PDB entry 7K3J | X-ray diffraction, 2.50 A resolution | chains B and G of the 6 polymer chains in the assembly

# Chain B
Molecule: Protein panoramix
Organism: Drosophila melanogaster
UniProt: Q9W2H9 (PANX_DROME); numbering as in UniProt (aligned over 455-480)
Amino-acid sequence (27 residues; numbered 454 to 480; the number before each row is that of its first residue):
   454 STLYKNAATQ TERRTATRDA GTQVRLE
Unresolved in the structure: 479-480
Sequence notes: expression tag (454)

# Chain G
Molecule: Dynein light chain 1, cytoplasmic
Organism: Drosophila melanogaster
UniProt: Q24117 (DYL1_DROME); residue numbers follow UniProt; this construct covers 1-89
Amino-acid sequence (89 residues; row label = number of the first residue in the row):
     1 MSDRKAVIKN ADMSEEMQQD AVDCATQALE KYNIEKDIAA YIKKEFDKKY NPTWHCIVGR
    61 NFGSYVTHET RHFIYFYLGQ VAILLFKSG
Unresolved in the structure: 1-4

# Interface between chain B and chain G
Contacting residue pairs (9; chain B residue first):
  R466(B) with P52(G), hydrogen bond (side chain-backbone); T53(G); G89(G), hydrogen bond (side chain-backbone)
  G474(B) with K36(G)
  T475(B) with K36(G)
  Q476(B) with I34(G); E35(G), hydrogen bond; K36(G), hydrogen bond (side chain-backbone)
  R478(B) with K36(G)
Interface residues without a listed pair, chain B (6 interface residues in all): D472
Interface residues without a listed pair, chain G (7 interface residues in all): K43

# In short
Chain B and chain G form an interface of 6 and 7 residues respectively, with 4 hydrogen bonds. Polar contacts
include R466(B)-P52(G), R466(B)-G89(G) and Q476(B)-E35(G).
Chain B is Protein panoramix and chain G is Dynein light chain 1, cytoplasmic, both from Drosophila
melanogaster; the structure, Crystal structure of dLC8 in complex with Panoramix TQT+TQ peptide, was
determined by X-ray diffraction together with 7K3K and 7K3L from the same study.
